9FAX - chains E and I of the 10 polymer chains in the assembly; structure by electron microscopy, 2.90 A resolution.

Chain E:
Name: Isoform 2 of Gamma-aminobutyric acid receptor subunit gamma-2
Source organism: Homo sapiens
UniProtKB: P18507 (GBRG2_HUMAN), isoform P18507-1; residues 25-428 here correspond to UniProt positions 64-467 (UniProt number = residue number + 39)
Amino-acid sequence (405 residues; numbered 25 to 429; the number before each row is that of its first residue):
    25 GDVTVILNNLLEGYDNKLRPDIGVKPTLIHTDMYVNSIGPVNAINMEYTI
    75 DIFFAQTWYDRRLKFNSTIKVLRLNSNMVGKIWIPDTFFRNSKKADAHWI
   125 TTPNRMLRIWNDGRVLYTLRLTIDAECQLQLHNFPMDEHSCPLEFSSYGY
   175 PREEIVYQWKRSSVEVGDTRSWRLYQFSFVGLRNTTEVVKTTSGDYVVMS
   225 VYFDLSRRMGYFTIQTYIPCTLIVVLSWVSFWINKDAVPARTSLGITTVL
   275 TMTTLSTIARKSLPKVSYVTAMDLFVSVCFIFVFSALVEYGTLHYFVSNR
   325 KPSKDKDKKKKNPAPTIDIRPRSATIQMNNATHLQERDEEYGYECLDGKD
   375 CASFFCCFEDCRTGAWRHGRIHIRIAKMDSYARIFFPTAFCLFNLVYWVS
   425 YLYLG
Unresolved in the structure: 326-368, 386-395
Differences from the reference sequence: expression tag (429)
Modified / non-standard residues: Cys380 (S-palmitoyl-L-cysteine; P1L); Cys381 (S-palmitoyl-L-cysteine; P1L); Cys385 (S-palmitoyl-L-cysteine; P1L)
Cystine bridges: Cys151-Cys165
Covalent attachments: N-acetylglucosamine (NAG) linked to Asn208
Small-molecule neighbours:
  - phosphatidylglycerol (PGW; (1R)-2-{[(S)-{[(2S)-2,3-dihydroxypropyl]oxy}(hydroxy)phosphoryl]oxy}-1-[(hexadecanoyloxy)methyl]ethyl (9Z)-octadec-9-enoate), molecule 1: Ser291, Tyr292, Ile305, Phe308, Ser309
  - phosphatidylglycerol (PGW), molecule 2: Thr412, Leu416, Leu419
  - 1,2-dilauroyl-sn-glycero-3-phosphate (PX2): Met233, Thr237, Tyr241, Ile242, Thr245, Val249, Trp252, Phe299, Phe414, Cys415, Asn418, Leu419, Trp422, Leu426
  - hexadecane (R16), molecule 1: Gly234, Ile238, Ile242, Leu246
  - hexadecane (R16), molecule 2: Trp256, Arg407, Ile408
  - hexadecane (R16), molecule 3: Val293, Val302, Ile305, Phe306
Swiss-Prot annotation at these positions:
  - glycosylation (N-linked (GlcNAc...) asparagine): Asn90, Asn208

Chain I:
Name: LHFPL tetraspan subfamily member 4 protein
Source organism: Homo sapiens
UniProtKB: Q7Z7J7 (LHPL4_HUMAN); residues 16-203 here = UniProt positions 16-203
Amino-acid sequence (188 residues; row label = number of the first residue in the row):
    16 MRNSRAIGVLWAIFTICFAIINVVVFIQPYWVGDSVSTPKPGYFGLFHYC
    66 VGSGLAGRELTCRGSFTDFSTIPSSAFKAAAFFVLLSMVLILGCITCFSL
   116 FFFCNTATVYKICAWMQLLAALCLVLGCMIFPDGWDAETIRDMCGAKTGK
   166 YSLGDCSVRWAYILAIIGILNALILSFLAFVLGNRQTD
Unresolved in the structure: 201-203
Cystine bridges: Cys65-Cys77, Cys109-Cys128, Cys159-Cys171
Small-molecule neighbours:
  - phosphatidylglycerol (PGW; (1R)-2-{[(S)-{[(2S)-2,3-dihydroxypropyl]oxy}(hydroxy)phosphoryl]oxy}-1-[(hexadecanoyloxy)methyl]ethyl (9Z)-octadec-9-enoate), molecule 1: Arg20, Gly23, Val24, Ala27, Ile28, Ile31, Ile110, Phe113, Ser114, Phe116, Phe117, Phe118, Cys119, Asn120, Thr121, Tyr125
  - phosphatidylglycerol (PGW), molecule 2: Thr82, Asp83, Phe84, Ser85, Lys93
  - hexadecane (R16): Phe81, Thr82, Phe84

How chain E and chain I interact:
Contacting residue pairs (39; chain E residue first):
  His156(E) - Ser80(I)
  His156(E) - Asp83(I)  salt bridge
  Glu211(E) - Leu70(I)
  Tyr292(E) - Asp83(I)
  Val293(E) - Thr82(I)
  Ser377(E) - Lys126(I)
  Ser377(E) - Asn199(I)
  Phe378(E) - Lys126(I)
  Phe378(E) - Phe195(I)
  Phe378(E) - Val196(I)  hydrophobic
  Phe378(E) - Asn199(I)  hydrogen bond (backbone-side chain)
  Phe379(E) - Lys126(I)
  Phe379(E) - Trp130(I)
  Cys380(E) - Leu101(I)
  Cys380(E) - Trp130(I)
  Cys380(E) - Leu134(I)
  Cys380(E) - Cys138(I)
  Cys381(E) - Leu105(I)
  Cys381(E) - Thr123(I)
  Cys381(E) - Lys126(I)
  Cys381(E) - Ile127(I)
  Cys381(E) - Trp130(I)
  Cys381(E) - Leu134(I)
  Cys385(E) - Ile127(I)
  Cys385(E) - Met131(I)
  Ser404(E) - Phe118(I)
  Tyr405(E) - Leu115(I)  hydrophobic
  Tyr405(E) - Phe118(I)  hydrophobic
  Tyr405(E) - Cys119(I)
  Ile408(E) - Ser114(I)
  Ile408(E) - Phe118(I)  hydrophobic
  Phe409(E) - Thr111(I)
  Phe409(E) - Cys112(I)  hydrophobic
  Phe409(E) - Leu115(I)  hydrophobic
  Ala413(E) - Thr111(I)
  Leu416(E) - Leu107(I)
  Leu416(E) - Ile110(I)  hydrophobic
  Leu416(E) - Thr111(I)
  Leu428(E) - Ile42(I)  hydrophobic
Interface residues without a listed pair, chain E (24 interface residues in all): Tyr226, Thr294, Lys373, Thr412, Val420, Ser424, Tyr425
Interface residues without a listed pair, chain I (30 interface residues in all): Val38, Glu74, Gly108, Leu137, Leu141

In short:
The interface between chain E and chain I involves 24 residues on one side and 30 on the other, with 1
hydrogen bond and 1 salt bridge. Polar contacts include His156(E)-Asp83(I) and Phe378(E)-Asn199(I).
Chain E is Isoform 2 of Gamma-aminobutyric acid receptor subunit gamma-2 and chain I is LHFPL tetraspan
subfamily member 4 protein, both from Homo sapiens; the structure, CryoEM structure of human full-length
beta3gamma2 GABA(A) receptor in complex with Megabody25, doubly occupied GARLH4 and ..., was determined by
electron microscopy.
